PDB entry 8DJ3 | X-ray diffraction, 3.20 A resolution | chains A and B

== Chain A (and B) ==
Molecule: Caspase-7
Source organism: Homo sapiens
Notes: EC 3.4.22.60; chain B of this document is another copy of the same molecule, construct and numbering; everything in this record applies to it too
UniProt: P55210 (CASP7_HUMAN); residues 2-303 here = UniProt positions 2-303
Amino-acid sequence (305 residues; each row starts with the number of its first residue; numbers below 1 keep their minus sign (Met-1 is residue -1)):
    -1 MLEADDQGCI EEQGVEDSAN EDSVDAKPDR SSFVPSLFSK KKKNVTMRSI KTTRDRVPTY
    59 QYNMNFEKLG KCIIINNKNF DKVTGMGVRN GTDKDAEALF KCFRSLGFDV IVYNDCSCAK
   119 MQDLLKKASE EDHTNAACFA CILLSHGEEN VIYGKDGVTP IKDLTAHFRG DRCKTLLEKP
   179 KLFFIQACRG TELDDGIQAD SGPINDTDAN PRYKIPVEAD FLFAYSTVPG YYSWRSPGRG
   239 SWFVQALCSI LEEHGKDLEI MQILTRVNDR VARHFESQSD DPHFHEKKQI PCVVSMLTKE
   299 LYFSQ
Unresolved in the structure: -1 to 56, 188-211, 227-229, 234-235, 274-285, 303 (chain B: -1 to 56, 188-211, 228-230, 234-235, 274-285)
Sequence notes: initiating methionine (-1); expression tag (0-1)
UniProt features mapped onto this chain:
  - region: Lys38 to Lys41 (Exosite), Lys76 to Arg87 (Loop L1), Arg187 to Gln196 (Loop L2), Val226 to Gly238 (Loop L3), Glu274 to Ile288 (Loop L4)
  - active site: His144, Cys186
  - site: Phe36, Ser37 (Cleavage), Met45, Arg46 (Cleavage), Ser47, Ile48 (Cleavage), Arg187 (Involved in allosteric regulation), Tyr223 (Involved in allosteric regulation)
  - modified residue: Ala2 (N-acetylalanine), Ser30 (Phosphoserine), Ser37 (Phosphoserine), Thr173 (Phosphothreonine), Arg233 (Microbial infection: ADP-riboxanated arginine), Ser239 (Phosphoserine)
Small-molecule neighbours: SE1 (2-[(2-{[(3S,5S,7S)-adamantan-1-yl]sulfamoyl}phenyl)sulfanyl]benzoic acid): Asn148, Ile159, Lys160, Thr163, Ala164, Arg167, Glu216, Phe219, Phe221, Tyr223, Met294
Reported in the primary citation:
  - binding site for SE1: Thr163, Arg167, Pro227
  - conformationally variable residues: Cys186
  - catalytic residues: His144, Cys186 (citing earlier work)
  - allosteric site: Thr163, Arg167

== How chain A and chain B interact ==
Contacting residue pairs (52; chain A residue first):
  Tyr58(A) - Arg264(B)
  Glu176(A) - Arg271(B)  salt bridge
  Lys212(A) - Ala270(B)
  Lys212(A) - Arg271(B)
  Ile213(A) - Arg271(B)
  Pro214(A) - Ala270(B)
  Pro214(A) - Gln287(B)
  Pro214(A) - Ile288(B)  hydrophobic
  Glu216(A) - Val226(B)
  Glu216(A) - Ile288(B)
  Ala217(A) - Ile288(B)  hydrophobic
  Val226(A) - Glu216(B)
  Met259(A) - Met259(B)  hydrophobic
  Gln260(A) - Glu298(B)  hydrogen bond
  Thr263(A) - Leu295(B)
  Thr263(A) - Thr296(B)
  Thr263(A) - Lys297(B)
  Arg264(A) - Tyr58(B)
  Asn266(A) - Ser293(B)
  Asn266(A) - Leu295(B)
  Asn266(A) - Thr296(B)
  Asp267(A) - Thr296(B)
  Asp267(A) - Lys297(B)  salt bridge
  Ala270(A) - Lys212(B)
  Ala270(A) - Pro214(B)
  Lys286(A) - Lys212(B)
  Lys286(A) - Pro214(B)
  Gln287(A) - Pro214(B)
  Ile288(A) - Ala217(B)  hydrophobic
  Pro289(A) - Met294(B)
  Cys290(A) - Val292(B)  hydrophobic
  Val291(A) - Val291(B)
  Val291(A) - Val292(B)
  Val291(A) - Ser293(B)  hydrogen bond (backbone-backbone)
  Val292(A) - Cys290(B)  hydrophobic
  Val292(A) - Val291(B)
  Val292(A) - Val292(B)  hydrophobic
  Ser293(A) - Asn266(B)
  Ser293(A) - Cys290(B)
  Ser293(A) - Val291(B)  hydrogen bond (backbone-backbone)
  Met294(A) - Val226(B)  hydrophobic
  Met294(A) - Asn266(B)
  Met294(A) - Ile288(B)  hydrophobic
  Met294(A) - Pro289(B)
  Leu295(A) - Thr263(B)
  Leu295(A) - Asn266(B)  hydrogen bond (backbone-side chain)
  Thr296(A) - Thr263(B)
  Thr296(A) - Asp267(B)
  Lys297(A) - Thr263(B)
  Lys297(A) - Asp267(B)  salt bridge
  Lys297(A) - Arg271(B)
  Glu298(A) - Gln260(B)  hydrogen bond
Interface residues without a listed pair, chain A (29 interface residues in all): Phe273

== Summary ==
The interface between chain A and chain B involves 29 residues on one side and 26 on the other; the contacts
include 5 hydrogen bonds and 3 salt bridges. Among the polar pairs are Glu176(A)-Arg271(B),
Asp267(A)-Lys297(B) and Gln260(A)-Glu298(B). The paper reports catalytic residues His144(A) and Cys186(A); a
binding site for SE1 at Thr163(A), Arg167(A) and Pro227(A).
Both chains are Caspase-7 (Homo sapiens). Entry 8DJ3 (Caspase-7 bound to novel allosteric inhibitor) was
determined by X-ray diffraction, deposited together with 8DGZ.
